5JSK - chains A and B; structure by X-ray diffraction, 0.95 A resolution.

[Chain A]
Protein: Periplasmic [NiFeSe] hydrogenase, small subunit
Source organism: Desulfovibrio vulgaris str. Hildenborough
Notes: EC 1.12.7.2
UniProtKB: Q72AS4 (Q72AS4_DESVH); residues -33 to 283 here correspond to UniProt positions 1-317 (UniProt number = residue number + 34)
Chain sequence (317 residues; numbered -33 to 283; the number before each row is that of its first residue; numbers below 1 keep their minus sign (Met-33 is residue -33)):
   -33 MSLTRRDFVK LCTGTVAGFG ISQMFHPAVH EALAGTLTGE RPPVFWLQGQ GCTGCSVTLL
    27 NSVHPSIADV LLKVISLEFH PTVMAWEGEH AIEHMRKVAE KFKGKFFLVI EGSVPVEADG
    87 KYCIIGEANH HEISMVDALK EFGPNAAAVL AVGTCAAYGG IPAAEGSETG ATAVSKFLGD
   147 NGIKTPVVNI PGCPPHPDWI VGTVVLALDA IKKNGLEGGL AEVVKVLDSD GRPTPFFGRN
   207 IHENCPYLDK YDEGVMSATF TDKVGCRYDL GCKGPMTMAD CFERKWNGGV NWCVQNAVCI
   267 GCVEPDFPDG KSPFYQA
Disordered / not traced: -33 to 0
Ion coordination: 4Fe-4S cluster Fe site 1: Cys18, Cys21, Cys121, Cys159; 4Fe-4S cluster Fe site 2: His208, Cys211, Cys232, Cys238; 4Fe-4S cluster Fe site 3: Cys247, Cys259, Cys265, Cys268
Residues lining bound ligands:
  - 4Fe-4S cluster (SF4), molecule 1: Gly17, Cys18, Gly20, Cys21, Glu77, Gly78, Gly119, Thr120, Cys121, Gly158, Cys159, Pro160
  - 4Fe-4S cluster (SF4), molecule 2: Ile207, His208, Cys211, Tyr213, Leu214, Tyr217, Cys232, Arg233, Tyr234, Cys238, Gly240, Pro241, Val260
  - 4Fe-4S cluster (SF4), molecule 3: Ile207, Thr243, Ala245, Cys247, Trp252, Trp258, Cys259, Cys265, Ile266, Gly267, Cys268, Val269

[Chain B]
Protein: Periplasmic [NiFeSe] hydrogenase, large subunit, selenocysteine-containing
Source organism: Desulfovibrio vulgaris str. Hildenborough
Notes: EC 1.12.7.2
UniProtKB: Q72AS3 (Q72AS3_DESVH); numbering as in UniProt (aligned over 12-510)
Chain sequence (507 residues; row label = number of the first residue in the row):
     4 WSHPQFEKGA TGRTTIAIDP VTRIEGHLKA EVVVENGKVV DARLSGGMYR GFETILRGRD
    64 PRDASQIVQR ICGVCPTAHS TASVLALDEA FGAKVPNNGR ITRNLIFGAN YLQSHILHFY
   124 HLSAQDFVQG PDTAPFVPRF PKSDLRLSKE LNKAGVDQYI EALEVRRICH EMVALFGGRM
   184 PHVQGQVVGG ATEIPTKEKL VEYAARFKKV RDFVEQKYVP VVYTIGSKYK DMFKVGQGFK
   244 AALCVGAFPL DNSGKKHLFM PGVYAKGKDM PFDPSKIKEY VKYSWFAEET TGLNYKEGKT
   304 IPAPDKAGAY SFVKAPRYDG LSLEVGPLAR MWVNNPELSP VGKKLLKDLF GISAKKFRDL
   364 GEEAAFSLMG RHVARAEETY YMLGAIEGWL KEIKAGEDTV VMPAVPASAE GTGFTEAPRG
   424 SLLHYVKVKD SKIDNYQIVS ASLWNCNPRD DMGQRGAVEE ALIGIPVDDI QNPVNVARLI
   484 RAFDPULGCA VHVLHAESGK VAVIEVK
Disordered / not traced: 4-13, 496-510
Construct notes: expression tag (4-11)
Modified positions: Sec489 (selenocysteine)
Ion coordination: Fe2+: Glu56, Ile441, His495; Ni2+ site 1: Cys75, Cys492; Ni2+ site 2: Cys75, Cys78, Cys492; carbonmonoxide-(dicyano) iron Fe: Cys78, Cys492
Residues lining bound ligands:
  - carbonmonoxide-(dicyano) iron (FCO): Cys78, His82, Ala420, Pro421, Arg422, Leu425, Ser443, Ala444, Ser445, Sec489, Cys492
  - hydrosulfuric acid (H2S): Cys78, Pro79, Thr80, Ala81, Phe110, Asn113, Pro421

[How chain A and chain B interact]
Residue-residue contacts (177; chain A residue first):
  Arg7(A) - Thr136(B)  hydrogen bond
  Gln14(A) - His30(B)  hydrogen bond (backbone-side chain)
  Gly15(A) - His30(B)  hydrogen bond (backbone-side chain)
  Gly15(A) - Met51(B)
  Gln16(A) - Met51(B)
  Gln16(A) - Tyr52(B)  hydrogen bond (side chain-backbone)
  Gln16(A) - Arg53(B)
  Gly17(A) - Met51(B)
  Gly17(A) - Arg53(B)
  Cys18(A) - Glu28(B)
  Cys18(A) - Arg53(B)
  Cys18(A) - Arg73(B)
  Cys18(A) - Ile74(B)
  Cys18(A) - Cys75(B)
  Cys18(A) - Gly76(B)  hydrogen bond (backbone-backbone)
  Cys18(A) - His185(B)
  Thr19(A) - Glu28(B)  hydrogen bond
  Gly20(A) - Gly76(B)
  Gly20(A) - Pro184(B)
  Val23(A) - Gly76(B)
  Val23(A) - Val77(B)  hydrophobic
  Val23(A) - Arg169(B)
  Val23(A) - His173(B)
  Val23(A) - Pro184(B)  hydrophobic
  Leu26(A) - Leu120(B)  hydrophobic
  Leu26(A) - Arg169(B)
  Asn27(A) - Arg169(B)  hydrogen bond
  Asn27(A) - Arg170(B)
  Asn27(A) - His173(B)  hydrogen bond
  Asn27(A) - Met183(B)  hydrogen bond (side chain-backbone)
  Ser28(A) - Arg170(B)
  Val29(A) - Arg170(B)
  Ile33(A) - Leu166(B)  hydrophobic
  Ala34(A) - Leu166(B)  hydrophobic
  Leu38(A) - Thr136(B)
  Ser42(A) - Ala137(B)
  Leu43(A) - Ala137(B)
  Leu43(A) - Pro138(B)
  Glu44(A) - Ala137(B)
  Pro47(A) - Thr25(B)
  Pro47(A) - Arg26(B)  hydrogen bond (backbone-backbone)
  Thr48(A) - Arg26(B)
  Thr48(A) - Ile27(B)
  Thr48(A) - Leu125(B)
  Val49(A) - Arg26(B)
  Val49(A) - Gln128(B)  hydrogen bond (backbone-side chain)
  Met50(A) - Thr25(B)
  Met50(A) - Arg26(B)  hydrogen bond (backbone-side chain)
  Met50(A) - Pro138(B)
  Ala51(A) - Arg26(B)  hydrogen bond (backbone-side chain)
  Ala51(A) - Gln128(B)
  Ala51(A) - Pro138(B)  hydrogen bond (backbone-backbone)
  Ala51(A) - Phe139(B)
  Ala51(A) - Arg142(B)
  Trp52(A) - Thr25(B)  hydrogen bond (backbone-side chain)
  Trp52(A) - Pro141(B)
  Trp52(A) - Arg142(B)
  Trp52(A) - Phe143(B)
  Glu53(A) - Ile21(B)
  Glu53(A) - Pro23(B)
  Glu53(A) - Thr25(B)
  Glu53(A) - Phe143(B)
  Glu53(A) - Ala480(B)
  Glu53(A) - Arg484(B)  salt bridge
  Gly54(A) - Ile21(B)
  Gly54(A) - Asp22(B)
  Gly54(A) - Pro23(B)  hydrogen bond (backbone-backbone)
  Glu55(A) - Asp22(B)
  His56(A) - Phe143(B)
  Ile58(A) - Pro23(B)
  His60(A) - Pro141(B)
  Ala84(A) - Pro307(B)  hydrophobic
  Lys87(A) - Pro307(B)
  Lys87(A) - Asp308(B)  salt bridge
  Lys87(A) - Phe315(B)
  Tyr88(A) - Gly50(B)
  Tyr88(A) - Met51(B)
  Tyr88(A) - Tyr52(B)  hydrogen bond (backbone-backbone)
  Tyr88(A) - Pro305(B)
  Tyr88(A) - Pro307(B)
  Tyr88(A) - Phe315(B)  hydrophobic
  Cys89(A) - His30(B)
  Cys89(A) - Gly50(B)
  Cys89(A) - Met51(B)  hydrophobic
  Ile90(A) - Asp22(B)
  Ile90(A) - His30(B)
  Ile90(A) - Gly50(B)  hydrogen bond (backbone-backbone)
  Ile91(A) - Asp22(B)
  Ile91(A) - Pro23(B)
  Ile91(A) - His30(B)
  Gly92(A) - Asp22(B)
  Gly92(A) - Pro23(B)
  Glu93(A) - Ala20(B)
  Glu93(A) - Asp22(B)  hydrogen bond (backbone-backbone)
  Glu93(A) - Lys32(B)  salt bridge
  Ile127(A) - Phe55(B)  hydrophobic
  Ile127(A) - Ile58(B)
  Ile127(A) - Ile70(B)  hydrophobic
  Ile127(A) - Arg73(B)
  Pro128(A) - Arg53(B)
  Ala130(A) - Arg62(B)
  Glu131(A) - Ile58(B)
  Glu131(A) - Arg62(B)  hydrogen bond (backbone-side chain)
  Gly132(A) - Thr57(B)  hydrogen bond (backbone-side chain)
  Gly132(A) - Ile58(B)
  Ser133(A) - Ile58(B)
  Glu134(A) - Pro305(B)
  Thr135(A) - Tyr52(B)
  Cys159(A) - Arg73(B)  hydrogen bond (backbone-side chain)
  Cys159(A) - Arg182(B)  hydrogen bond (backbone-side chain)
  Cys159(A) - His185(B)
  Pro160(A) - Arg182(B)  hydrogen bond (backbone-side chain)
  Pro160(A) - Pro184(B)
  Pro160(A) - His185(B)
  Ala224(A) - Met405(B)
  Thr225(A) - Val403(B)
  Thr225(A) - Met405(B)
  Phe226(A) - Val190(B)  hydrophobic
  Phe226(A) - Thr195(B)
  Phe226(A) - Met405(B)  hydrophobic
  Thr227(A) - Ala194(B)
  Thr227(A) - Thr195(B)
  Thr227(A) - Ile197(B)
  Thr227(A) - Asp401(B)  hydrogen bond
  Thr227(A) - Thr402(B)
  Thr227(A) - Val403(B)
  Lys229(A) - Thr195(B)  hydrogen bond (side chain-backbone)
  Leu236(A) - Met405(B)  hydrophobic
  Trp252(A) - Gly181(B)
  Trp252(A) - Arg182(B)
  Asn253(A) - His173(B)
  Asn253(A) - Glu174(B)
  Asn253(A) - Ala177(B)
  Asn253(A) - Arg182(B)
  Asn253(A) - Met183(B)  hydrogen bond (side chain-backbone)
  Gly254(A) - Glu174(B)
  Val256(A) - Glu174(B)
  Val256(A) - Ala177(B)  hydrophobic
  Val256(A) - Leu178(B)  hydrophobic
  Val256(A) - Lys202(B)
  Val256(A) - Arg209(B)
  Asn257(A) - Ala177(B)  hydrogen bond (side chain-backbone)
  Asn257(A) - Leu178(B)  hydrogen bond (side chain-backbone)
  Asn257(A) - Gly181(B)
  Asn257(A) - Glu196(B)  hydrogen bond
  Asn257(A) - Lys202(B)
  Trp258(A) - Gly181(B)
  Cys259(A) - Arg182(B)
  Cys259(A) - Gln187(B)  hydrogen bond
  Gln261(A) - Glu196(B)  hydrogen bond
  Gln261(A) - Lys202(B)
  Asn262(A) - Phe179(B)  hydrogen bond (side chain-backbone)
  Asn262(A) - Gly180(B)
  Asn262(A) - Gly181(B)  hydrogen bond (side chain-backbone)
  Asn262(A) - Gln187(B)
  Asn262(A) - Gly188(B)  hydrogen bond (side chain-backbone)
  Asn262(A) - Thr195(B)  hydrogen bond (backbone-side chain)
  Asn262(A) - Glu196(B)  hydrogen bond
  Ala263(A) - Gln187(B)
  Ala263(A) - Thr195(B)
  Val264(A) - Gln187(B)  hydrogen bond (backbone-side chain)
  Ile266(A) - Gln69(B)
  Ile266(A) - Arg73(B)
  Ile266(A) - Gln187(B)
  Cys268(A) - Arg182(B)
  Pro274(A) - Ile70(B)  hydrophobic
  Asp275(A) - Arg62(B)  salt bridge
  Ser278(A) - Asp66(B)
  Pro279(A) - Asp63(B)
  Pro279(A) - Asp66(B)
  Phe280(A) - Asp66(B)  hydrogen bond (backbone-side chain)
  Phe280(A) - Gln69(B)
  Phe280(A) - Ile70(B)  hydrophobic
  Tyr281(A) - Arg65(B)
  Tyr281(A) - Gln69(B)
  Tyr281(A) - Val190(B)
  Gln282(A) - Arg65(B)  hydrogen bond
Interface residues without a listed pair, chain A (80 interface residues in all): Thr24, Ser32, Leu37, Phe45, Phe273
Interface residues without a listed pair, chain B (77 interface residues in all): Gly29, His124, Val140, Pro144, Ile163, Glu167

[In short]
80 residues of chain A face 77 of chain B across their interface, with 40 hydrogen bonds and 4 salt bridges.
Among the polar pairs are Glu53(A)-Arg484(B), Lys87(A)-Asp308(B) and Glu93(A)-Lys32(B). Ligands of chain A: 3
copies of 4Fe-4S cluster.
Chain A is Periplasmic [NiFeSe] hydrogenase, small subunit and chain B is Periplasmic [NiFeSe] hydrogenase,
large subunit, selenocysteine-containing, both from Desulfovibrio vulgaris str. Hildenborough; the structure,
The 3D structure of [NiFeSe] hydrogenase from Desulfovibrio vulgaris Hildenborough in the reduced state at
0.95 ..., was determined by X-ray diffraction, deposited together with 5JSH, 5JSU, 5JSY and 5JT1.
